PDB entry 6J9F | electron microscopy, 3.95 A resolution | chains C and D of the 9 polymer chains in the assembly

== Chain C ==
Molecule: DNA-directed RNA polymerase subunit beta
Organism: Xanthomonas oryzae pv. oryzae MAFF 311018
Notes: EC 2.7.7.6
UniProtKB: Q2NZX8 (RPOB_XANOM); residue numbers follow UniProt; this construct covers 1-1383
Chain sequence (1383 residues; numbered 1 to 1383; the number before each row is that of its first residue):
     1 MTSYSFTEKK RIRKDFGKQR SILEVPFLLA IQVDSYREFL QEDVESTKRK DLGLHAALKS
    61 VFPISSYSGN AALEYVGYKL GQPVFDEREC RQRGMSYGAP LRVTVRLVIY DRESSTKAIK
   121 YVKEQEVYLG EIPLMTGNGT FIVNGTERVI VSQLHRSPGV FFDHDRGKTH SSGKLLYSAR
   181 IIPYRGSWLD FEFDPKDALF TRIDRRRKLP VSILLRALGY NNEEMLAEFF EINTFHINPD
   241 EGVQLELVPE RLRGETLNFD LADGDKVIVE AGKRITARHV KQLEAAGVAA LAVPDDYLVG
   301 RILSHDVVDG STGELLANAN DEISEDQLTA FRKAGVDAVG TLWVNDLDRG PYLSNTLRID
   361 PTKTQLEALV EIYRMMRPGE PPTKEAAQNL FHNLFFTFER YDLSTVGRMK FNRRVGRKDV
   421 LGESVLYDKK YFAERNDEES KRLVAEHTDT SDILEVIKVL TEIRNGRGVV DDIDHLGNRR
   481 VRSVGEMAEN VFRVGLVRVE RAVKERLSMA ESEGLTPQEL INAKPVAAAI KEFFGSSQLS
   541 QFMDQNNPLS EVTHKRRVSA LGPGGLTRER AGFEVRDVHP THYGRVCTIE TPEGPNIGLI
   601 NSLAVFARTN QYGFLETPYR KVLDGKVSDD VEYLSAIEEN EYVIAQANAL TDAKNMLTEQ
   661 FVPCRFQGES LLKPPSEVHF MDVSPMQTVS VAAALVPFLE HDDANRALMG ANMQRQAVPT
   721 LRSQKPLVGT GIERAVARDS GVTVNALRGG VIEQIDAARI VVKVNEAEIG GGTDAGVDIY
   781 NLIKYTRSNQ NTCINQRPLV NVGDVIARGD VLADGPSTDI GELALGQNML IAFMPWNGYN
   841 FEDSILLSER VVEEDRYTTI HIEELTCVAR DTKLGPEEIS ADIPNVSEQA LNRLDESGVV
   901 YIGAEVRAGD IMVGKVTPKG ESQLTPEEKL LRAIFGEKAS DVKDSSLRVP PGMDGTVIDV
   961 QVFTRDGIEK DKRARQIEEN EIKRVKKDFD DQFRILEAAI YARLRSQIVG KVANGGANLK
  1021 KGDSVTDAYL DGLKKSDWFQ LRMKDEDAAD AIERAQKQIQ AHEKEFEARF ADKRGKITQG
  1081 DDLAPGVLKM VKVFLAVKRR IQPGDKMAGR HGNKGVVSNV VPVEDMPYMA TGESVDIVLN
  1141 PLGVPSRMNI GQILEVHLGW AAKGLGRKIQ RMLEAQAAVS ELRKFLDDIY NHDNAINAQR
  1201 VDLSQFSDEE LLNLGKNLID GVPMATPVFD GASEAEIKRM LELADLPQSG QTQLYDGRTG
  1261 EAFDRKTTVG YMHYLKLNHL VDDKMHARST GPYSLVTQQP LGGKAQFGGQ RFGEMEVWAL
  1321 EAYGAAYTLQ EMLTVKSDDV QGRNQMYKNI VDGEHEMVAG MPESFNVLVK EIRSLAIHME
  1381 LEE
Unresolved in the structure: 1-2, 41-50, 238-242, 770-774, 921-939, 1012-1051, 1194-1198, 1383

== Chain D ==
Molecule: DNA-directed RNA polymerase subunit beta'
Organism: Xanthomonas oryzae pv. oryzae PXO99A
Notes: EC 2.7.7.6
UniProtKB: B2SQQ2 (RPOC_XANOP); numbering as in UniProt (aligned over 1-1405)
Chain sequence (1405 residues; each row starts with the number of its first residue):
     1 MKDLLNLFNQ QRQTLDFDAI KIALASPDLI RSWSYGEVKK PETINYRTFK PERDGLFCAA
    61 IFGPIKDYEC LCGKYKRMKH RGVVCEKCGT EVTLAKVRRE RMGHIDLASP VAHIWFLKSL
   121 PSRIGLMLDM TLRDIERVLY FEAYVVTEPG LTPLERRQLL TEEQYLTARQ EYNDDFDAAM
   181 GAEAVYELLR TIDLQSEMTR LREEIASTGS ETKLKRLTKR IKLIEAFLES GNRPEWMVMT
   241 VLPVLPPDLR PLVPLDGGRF ATSDLNDLYR RVINRNNRLR RLLELNAPDI IVRNEKRMLQ
   301 ESVDALLDNG RRGRAITGTN KRPLKSLADM IKGKQGRFRQ NLLGKRVDYS GRSVITVGPY
   361 LKLHQCGLPK KMALELFKPF VFAKLQRRGL ATTIKAAKKL VEREEAEVWD ILEEVIREHP
   421 VLLNRAPTLH RLGIQAFEPV LIEGKAIQLH PLVCTAFNAD FDGDQMAVHV PLSLEAQLEA
   481 RALMMSTNNI LSPANGEPII VPSQDVVLGL YYMSRALENK KGEGMVFANT SEVKRAYDNR
   541 VVELHAKVKV RITQVDVDAV DGKRTSGTSI VDTTVGRALL SEILPEGLPF QLANTEMTKK
   601 NISRLINSSY RLLGLKDTVV FADKLMYTGY AYATRAGVSI GIDDMLIPDE KKGILTEAEA
   661 EVLEIQEQYQ SGLVTAGERY NKVVDIWSRT SERIAKAMMD TIGTEKVENA KGETIDQKSM
   721 NSLYIMADSG ARGSQAQIRQ LAGMRGLMAR PDGSIIETPI KANFREGLNV QEYFNSTHGA
   781 RKGLADTALK TANSGYLTRR LVDVAQDVVI TEIDCGTTEG LIMTPIVEGG DVVEPLKERV
   841 LGRVVAEDVY LPGNDEEPIV TRNTLLDEAW VAKLEDASVQ SVKVRSTISC ESSFGVCARC
   901 YGRDLARGHQ VNIGEAVGVI AAQSIGEPGT QLTMRTFHIG GAASRAAAVD NITVKTTGSV
   961 KFNNLKSVAH ASGSLVAVSR SGELSVLDGH GRERERYKLP YGATITAKDG DAVKAGQSVA
  1021 NWDPHNHPIV SEVAGFIRFI DFVDGVTVIE KTDELTGLAS REITDPKRRG AHAKELRPIV
  1081 RIVDGKGNDL TIPNTDLPAQ YLLPPRSIVN LQDGAAVGVG DVVAKIPQEA SKTRDITGGL
  1141 PRVADLFEAR KPKDPAILAE RSGIISFGKD TKGKQRLIIK DTDGSEHEEL IPKYRQIIVF
  1201 EGEHVTKGET VVDGEPSPQD ILRLLGVEPL AAYLVKEIQD VYRLQGVKIN DKHIEVITRQ
  1261 MLRKVEIVDQ GNSKFLNGEQ VERQRVIEEN ARLVKRNELP AKYDPVLLGI TKASLATESF
  1321 ISAASFQETT RVLTEAAVRG TRDNLRGLKE NVIVGRLIPA GTGLAYHAGR RKASGLTDSE
  1381 METLSGKPAG AEPVAALADA GADEE
Unresolved in the structure: 148-155, 317-320, 559-562, 850-859, 934-949, 1025-1138, 1372-1405
Curated features (UniProtKB/Swiss-Prot):
  - binding site (Zn(2+)): Cys70, Cys72, Cys85, Cys88, Cys815, Cys890, Cys897, Cys900
  - binding site (Mg(2+)): Asp460, Asp462, Asp464
Metal / ion sites: Zn2+ site 1: Cys72, Cys88; Mg2+: Asp462, Asp464 (shared with 1 residue of chain I); Zn2+ site 2: Cys815, Cys890, Cys897

== Interface between chain C and chain D ==
Pairs across the interface - 253 pairs, chain C then chain D:
  Gln538(C) - Arg322(D)
  Phe573(C) - Asp786(D)
  Phe573(C) - Leu789(D)  hydrophobic
  Arg576(C) - Arg781(D)  hydrogen bond (backbone-side chain)
  Val578(C) - His778(D)  hydrogen bond (backbone-side chain)
  Val578(C) - Arg781(D)
  His579(C) - Phe774(D)
  Pro580(C) - Phe774(D)  hydrophobic
  Tyr583(C) - Val770(D)
  Tyr583(C) - Phe774(D)
  Thr588(C) - Phe774(D)
  Thr588(C) - Thr777(D)
  Ile589(C) - Tyr773(D)  hydrophobic
  Thr591(C) - Arg781(D)  hydrogen bond
  Gly598(C) - Arg781(D)
  Gln646(C) - Gln771(D)
  Ala647(C) - Asn769(D)
  Ala647(C) - Val770(D)  hydrophobic
  Asn648(C) - Asn769(D)
  Gln660(C) - Leu663(D)
  Gly668(C) - Arg750(D)
  Glu669(C) - Arg750(D)
  Ser670(C) - Thr758(D)
  Ser670(C) - Gln771(D)
  Pro685(C) - Val770(D)
  Thr688(C) - Val770(D)
  Leu699(C) - Tyr773(D)
  Glu700(C) - Gly767(D)
  Glu700(C) - Leu768(D)  hydrogen bond (side chain-backbone)
  His701(C) - Phe764(D)
  His701(C) - Arg765(D)
  His701(C) - Glu766(D)  hydrogen bond (side chain-backbone)
  His701(C) - Gly767(D)
  Asp702(C) - Tyr773(D)
  Asp703(C) - Arg745(D)  salt bridge
  Asp703(C) - Phe764(D)
  Asp703(C) - Tyr773(D)
  Ala704(C) - Tyr773(D)
  Ala704(C) - Ala780(D)  hydrophobic
  Ala707(C) - Tyr773(D)
  Phe833(C) - Val638(D)
  Phe833(C) - Ser639(D)  hydrogen bond (backbone-side chain)
  Met834(C) - Val638(D)
  Pro835(C) - Asp505(D)
  Pro835(C) - Ala633(D)
  Pro835(C) - Thr634(D)
  Pro835(C) - Val638(D)
  Asn837(C) - Pro359(D)
  Asn837(C) - Thr634(D)
  Gly838(C) - Asp505(D)
  Gly838(C) - Tyr630(D)
  Tyr839(C) - Val357(D)
  Tyr839(C) - Pro359(D)
  Tyr839(C) - Tyr360(D)
  Asn840(C) - Asp505(D)
  Phe841(C) - Val357(D)  hydrophobic
  Phe841(C) - Pro451(D)
  Phe841(C) - Phe461(D)  hydrophobic
  Phe841(C) - Ser503(D)
  Phe841(C) - Tyr630(D)
  Glu842(C) - Ala459(D)
  Glu842(C) - Phe461(D)
  Asp843(C) - Asp460(D)
  Ser844(C) - Val357(D)
  Arg870(C) - Gly257(D)
  Lys873(C) - Phe49(D)
  Pro1103(C) - Ala446(D)
  Gly1104(C) - Val354(D)
  Gly1104(C) - Ala446(D)
  Lys1106(C) - Asp462(D)
  Lys1114(C) - Asp462(D)
  Gly1115(C) - Phe461(D)
  Gly1115(C) - Asp462(D)
  Val1116(C) - Val354(D)  hydrophobic
  Val1116(C) - Ile355(D)
  Val1116(C) - Phe461(D)  hydrogen bond (backbone-backbone)
  Val1117(C) - Thr356(D)
  Ser1118(C) - Thr356(D)
  Ser1118(C) - Val357(D)
  Asn1119(C) - Tyr360(D)
  Pro1141(C) - Val638(D)
  Pro1141(C) - Met726(D)
  Leu1142(C) - Gln504(D)
  Leu1142(C) - Leu508(D)  hydrophobic
  Leu1142(C) - Met726(D)  hydrophobic
  Val1144(C) - Ile640(D)  hydrophobic
  Pro1145(C) - Leu723(D)  hydrophobic
  Pro1145(C) - Met726(D)  hydrophobic
  Pro1145(C) - Gln737(D)
  Arg1147(C) - Asp460(D)  salt bridge
  Met1148(C) - Gln737(D)
  Met1148(C) - Phe764(D)
  Ile1150(C) - Phe764(D)
  Ile1153(C) - Ile640(D)
  Ile1153(C) - Gly641(D)
  His1157(C) - Ile642(D)
  Phe1229(C) - Leu768(D)
  Phe1229(C) - Asn769(D)
  Phe1229(C) - Val770(D)  hydrophobic
  Glu1234(C) - Arg765(D)
  Gln1251(C) - Asp643(D)
  Asp1256(C) - Arg635(D)  salt bridge
  Thr1259(C) - Arg635(D)  hydrogen bond
  Ala1262(C) - Arg635(D)  hydrogen bond (backbone-side chain)
  Phe1263(C) - Thr634(D)
  Phe1263(C) - Arg635(D)
  Asp1264(C) - Tyr512(D)
  Asp1264(C) - Arg635(D)
  Arg1265(C) - Tyr512(D)
  Arg1265(C) - Ala636(D)
  Arg1265(C) - Gly637(D)
  Arg1265(C) - Val638(D)
  Arg1265(C) - Met720(D)
  Lys1266(C) - Ser639(D)
  Thr1267(C) - Ser639(D)
  Val1281(C) - Lys445(D)
  Asp1282(C) - Lys445(D)  salt bridge
  Lys1284(C) - Gln465(D)
  Met1285(C) - Arg352(D)
  Met1285(C) - Lys371(D)
  Met1285(C) - Met372(D)  hydrophobic
  Met1285(C) - Lys445(D)
  His1286(C) - Gly351(D)
  His1286(C) - Arg352(D)
  Ala1287(C) - Ser350(D)
  Ala1287(C) - Glu375(D)
  Arg1288(C) - Val347(D)
  Arg1288(C) - Asp348(D)
  Arg1288(C) - Tyr349(D)  hydrogen bond (backbone-backbone)
  Arg1288(C) - Ser350(D)
  Ser1289(C) - Asp348(D)
  Ser1289(C) - Tyr349(D)
  Ser1289(C) - Glu375(D)  hydrogen bond (side chain-backbone)
  Ser1289(C) - Leu376(D)
  Leu1295(C) - Arg99(D)  hydrogen bond (backbone-side chain)
  Val1296(C) - Arg99(D)
  Val1296(C) - Leu249(D)
  Val1296(C) - Arg337(D)
  Thr1297(C) - Asn341(D)
  Gln1298(C) - Arg99(D)  hydrogen bond
  Gln1299(C) - Asn341(D)  hydrogen bond
  Gln1299(C) - Lys345(D)
  Pro1300(C) - Arg346(D)
  Leu1301(C) - Arg346(D)
  Gly1302(C) - Arg346(D)
  Gly1309(C) - Arg346(D)
  Gly1309(C) - Val347(D)
  Gly1309(C) - Ser350(D)
  Gln1310(C) - Val347(D)
  Gln1310(C) - Ser350(D)  hydrogen bond (backbone-side chain)
  Gln1310(C) - Gly351(D)
  Gln1310(C) - Arg352(D)
  Arg1311(C) - Arg339(D)  hydrogen bond (side chain-backbone)
  Arg1311(C) - Gln340(D)  hydrogen bond (side chain-backbone)
  Arg1311(C) - Gly344(D)  hydrogen bond (side chain-backbone)
  Arg1311(C) - Arg346(D)
  Phe1312(C) - Gly344(D)
  Phe1312(C) - Lys345(D)  hydrogen bond (backbone-backbone)
  Phe1312(C) - His469(D)
  Glu1314(C) - Leu343(D)
  Met1315(C) - Thr428(D)
  Glu1316(C) - Asn424(D)
  Glu1316(C) - Ile434(D)
  Trp1318(C) - Val802(D)
  Trp1318(C) - Val919(D)
  Leu1320(C) - Met484(D)  hydrophobic
  Ala1322(C) - Arg431(D)
  Ala1322(C) - Ile920(D)
  Tyr1323(C) - Arg431(D)  hydrogen bond (side chain-backbone)
  Tyr1323(C) - Leu432(D)
  Tyr1323(C) - Ile434(D)  hydrogen bond (side chain-backbone)
  Tyr1323(C) - Leu483(D)
  Tyr1323(C) - Met484(D)  hydrophobic
  Tyr1323(C) - Asn489(D)  hydrogen bond
  Gly1324(C) - Ala1360(D)
  Gly1324(C) - Gly1361(D)
  Ala1325(C) - Leu483(D)  hydrophobic
  Ala1325(C) - Thr1362(D)
  Ala1326(C) - Leu1357(D)
  Ala1326(C) - Ile1358(D)  hydrophobic
  Ala1326(C) - Thr1362(D)
  Ala1326(C) - Gly1363(D)
  Tyr1327(C) - Glu475(D)
  Tyr1327(C) - Thr1362(D)
  Thr1328(C) - Ala476(D)
  Gln1330(C) - Gly1355(D)
  Gln1330(C) - Leu1357(D)
  Met1332(C) - Val347(D)
  Leu1333(C) - Lys345(D)  hydrogen bond (backbone-side chain)
  Leu1333(C) - Val1352(D)
  Thr1334(C) - Gly1355(D)
  Lys1336(C) - Asp348(D)
  Lys1336(C) - Val470(D)  hydrogen bond (side chain-backbone)
  Lys1336(C) - Leu472(D)
  Ser1337(C) - Arg346(D)  hydrogen bond (side chain-backbone)
  Ser1337(C) - Val347(D)
  Asp1338(C) - Lys345(D)
  Gln1341(C) - Gln10(D)
  Gln1341(C) - Gln11(D)
  Gln1345(C) - Gln10(D)
  Met1346(C) - Leu472(D)  hydrophobic
  Tyr1347(C) - Tyr349(D)
  Tyr1347(C) - Lys378(D)
  Tyr1347(C) - Pro379(D)  hydrophobic
  Ile1350(C) - Pro379(D)  hydrophobic
  Ile1350(C) - Phe380(D)  hydrophobic
  Ile1350(C) - Ala383(D)
  Ile1350(C) - Leu472(D)
  Val1351(C) - Ala383(D)
  Val1351(C) - Gln386(D)
  His1355(C) - Leu474(D)
  Pro1362(C) - Val1354(D)
  Glu1363(C) - Lys96(D)
  Glu1363(C) - Arg99(D)  salt bridge
  Ser1364(C) - Asn341(D)  hydrogen bond (side chain-backbone)
  Ser1364(C) - Leu342(D)
  Val1367(C) - Leu249(D)  hydrophobic
  Leu1368(C) - Arg337(D)
  Leu1368(C) - Phe338(D)  hydrophobic
  Leu1368(C) - Leu342(D)  hydrophobic
  Lys1370(C) - Glu100(D)  hydrogen bond (side chain-backbone)
  Lys1370(C) - Met102(D)
  Lys1370(C) - Leu245(D)
  Glu1371(C) - Leu245(D)
  Glu1371(C) - Leu249(D)
  Glu1371(C) - Met330(D)
  Glu1371(C) - Ile331(D)
  Arg1373(C) - Trp33(D)
  Arg1373(C) - Pro243(D)
  Ser1374(C) - Pro243(D)
  Ser1374(C) - Val244(D)
  Ser1374(C) - Leu245(D)
  Ser1374(C) - Leu327(D)
  Leu1375(C) - His113(D)
  Leu1375(C) - Trp115(D)  hydrophobic
  Leu1375(C) - Leu307(D)  hydrophobic
  Ala1376(C) - Ala25(D)
  Ile1377(C) - Ile22(D)  hydrophobic
  Ile1377(C) - Ala23(D)
  His1378(C) - Ile22(D)
  His1378(C) - Ala23(D)  hydrogen bond (backbone-backbone)
  His1378(C) - Leu24(D)
  His1378(C) - Ala25(D)
  His1378(C) - Leu29(D)
  His1378(C) - Trp33(D)
  Met1379(C) - Ile20(D)  hydrophobic
  Met1379(C) - Lys21(D)
  Glu1380(C) - Lys21(D)  hydrogen bond (backbone-backbone)
  Leu1381(C) - Phe17(D)  hydrophobic
  Leu1381(C) - Ile20(D)  hydrophobic
  Glu1382(C) - Phe17(D)
  Glu1382(C) - Ala19(D)  hydrogen bond (backbone-backbone)
  Glu1382(C) - Lys21(D)
Other interface residues (no listed pair), chain C (157 interface residues in all): Asp577, His582, Glu593, Ile597, Phe661, Asn705, Leu708, Trp836, Pro1085, Gln1102, Asn1140, Ser1146, Leu1154, Ser1249, Glu1261, Thr1268, Tyr1293, Ala1319, Glu1321, Leu1329, Glu1331, Asp1352, Gly1353, Met1361, Phe1365
Other interface residues (no listed pair), chain D (168 interface residues in all): Leu15, Asp18, Met239, Asp248, Pro251, Ser353, Pro369, Phe382, Arg387, Ile394, Leu422, His430, Gln448, Gly463, Ala467, Ser473, Glu479, Leu544, Asp644, Ser722, Ile725, Arg732, Gly733, Leu741, Pro751, Ser776, Leu784, Ala785, Arg799, Gln923, Phe1320, Arg1342, Ile1353

== Overview ==
157 residues of chain C face 168 of chain D across their interface; the contacts include 30 hydrogen bonds and
5 salt bridges. Polar pairs include Asp703(C)-Arg745(D), Arg1147(C)-Asp460(D) and Asp1256(C)-Arg635(D).
UniProt lists 8 Zn2+-binding residues and 3 Mg2+-binding residues on chain D.
Chain C is DNA-directed RNA polymerase subunit beta (Xanthomonas oryzae pv. oryzae MAFF 311018) and chain D is
DNA-directed RNA polymerase subunit beta' (Xanthomonas oryzae pv. oryzae PXO99A); the structure, Cryo-EM
structure of Xanthomonos oryzae transcription elongation complex with the bacteriophage protein P7, was
determined by electron microscopy together with 6J9E from the same study.
